6QIP - chains A and B of the 3 polymer chains in the assembly; structure by X-ray diffraction, 2.45 A resolution.

[Chain A]
Protein: Serum albumin
Organism: Homo sapiens
UniProt: P02768 (ALBU_HUMAN); residues 1-585 here correspond to UniProt positions 25-609 (UniProt number = residue number + 24)
Amino-acid sequence (585 residues; row label = number of the first residue in the row):
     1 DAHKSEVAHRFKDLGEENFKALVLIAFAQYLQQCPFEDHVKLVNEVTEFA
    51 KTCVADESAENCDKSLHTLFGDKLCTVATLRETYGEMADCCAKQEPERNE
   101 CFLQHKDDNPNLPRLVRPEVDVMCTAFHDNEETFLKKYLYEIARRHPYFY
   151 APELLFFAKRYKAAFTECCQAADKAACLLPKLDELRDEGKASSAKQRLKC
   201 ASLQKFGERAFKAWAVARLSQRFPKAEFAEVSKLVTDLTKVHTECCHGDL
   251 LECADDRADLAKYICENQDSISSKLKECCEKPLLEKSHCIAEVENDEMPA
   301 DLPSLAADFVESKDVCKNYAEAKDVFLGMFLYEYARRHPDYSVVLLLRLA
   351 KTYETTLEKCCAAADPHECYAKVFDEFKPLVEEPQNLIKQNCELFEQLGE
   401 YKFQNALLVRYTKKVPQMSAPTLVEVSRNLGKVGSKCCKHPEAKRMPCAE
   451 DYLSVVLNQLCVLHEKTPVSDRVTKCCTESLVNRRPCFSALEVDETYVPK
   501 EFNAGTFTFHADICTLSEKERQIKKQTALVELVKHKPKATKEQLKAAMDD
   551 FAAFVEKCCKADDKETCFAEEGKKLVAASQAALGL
Not modelled in the structure: 1-3
Disulfide bonds: Cys-53/Cys-62, Cys-75/Cys-91, Cys-90/Cys-101, Cys-124/Cys-169, Cys-168/Cys-177, Cys-200/Cys-246, Cys-245/Cys-253, Cys-265/Cys-279, Cys-278/Cys-289, Cys-316/Cys-361, Cys-360/Cys-369, Cys-392/Cys-438, Cys-437/Cys-448, Cys-461/Cys-477, Cys-476/Cys-487, Cys-514/Cys-559, Cys-558/Cys-567
Differences from the reference sequence: engineered mutation Met-418 (Val442 in P02768), Ala-420 (Thr444 in P02768), Gly-505 (Glu529 in P02768), Ala-547 (Val571 in P02768)
Ligand contacts: Somapacitan (JG5): Phe-206, Arg-209, Ala-210, Lys-212, Ala-213, Val-216, Phe-228, Ala-229, Ser-232, Asp-324, Val-325, Leu-327, Gly-328, Leu-331, Leu-347, Ala-350, Lys-351, Glu-354, Ser-480, Leu-481, Val-482
Swiss-Prot annotation at these positions:
  - binding site (Cu cation): His-3
  - binding site (Ca(2+)): Glu-6, Asp-13, Glu-244, Asp-249, Glu-252, Asp-255, Asp-259
  - binding site (Zn(2+)): His-67, His-247, Asp-249
  - binding site ((4Z,15Z)-bilirubin IXalpha): Lys-240
  - site: Lys-4 (Not glycated), Lys-20 (Not glycated), Lys-41 (Not glycated), Lys-64 (Not glycated), Lys-73 (Not glycated), Lys-93 (Not glycated), Lys-106 (Not glycated), Lys-136 (Not glycated), Lys-159 (Not glycated), Lys-174 (Not glycated), Lys-181 (Not glycated), Lys-190 (Not glycated), Lys-195 (Not glycated), Lys-199 (Aspirin-acetylated lysine), Lys-205 (Not glycated), Lys-212 (Not glycated), Lys-240 (Not glycated), Lys-262 (Not glycated), Lys-274 (Not glycated), Lys-286 (Not glycated) and 18 more in UniProt
  - modified residue: Ser-5 (Phosphoserine), Ser-58 (Phosphoserine), Ser-65 (Phosphoserine), Thr-83 (Phosphothreonine), Lys-205 (N6-succinyllysine), Ser-273 (Phosphoserine), Ser-419 (Phosphoserine), Thr-422 (Phosphothreonine), Lys-436 (N6-succinyllysine), Ser-489 (Phosphoserine), Lys-519 (N6-succinyllysine), Lys-534 (N6-methyllysine), Lys-564 (N6-succinyllysine)
  - glycosylation: Lys-12 (N-linked (Glc) (glycation) lysine), Lys-51 (N-linked (Glc) (glycation) lysine), Lys-137 (N-linked (Glc) (glycation) lysine), Lys-162 (N-linked (Glc) (glycation) lysine), Lys-199 (N-linked (Glc) (glycation) lysine), Lys-225 (N-linked (Glc) (glycation) lysine), Lys-233 (N-linked (Glc) (glycation) lysine), Lys-276 (N-linked (Glc) (glycation) lysine), Lys-281 (N-linked (Glc) (glycation) lysine), Lys-313 (N-linked (Glc) (glycation) lysine), Lys-317 (N-linked (Glc) (glycation) lysine), Asn-318 (N-linked (GlcNAc...) asparagine), Lys-323 (N-linked (Glc) (glycation) lysine), Lys-351 (N-linked (Glc) (glycation) lysine), Lys-378 (N-linked (Glc) (glycation) lysine), Lys-413 (N-linked (Glc) (glycation) lysine), Lys-439 (N-linked (Glc) (glycation) lysine), Lys-444 (N-linked (Glc) (glycation) lysine), Asp-494 (N-linked (GlcNAc...) asparagine), Lys-525 (N-linked (Glc) (glycation) lysine) and 4 more in UniProt

[Chain B]
Protein: IgG receptor FcRn large subunit p51
Organism: Homo sapiens
UniProt: P55899 (FCGRN_HUMAN); residues 1-274 here correspond to UniProt positions 24-297 (UniProt number = residue number + 23)
Amino-acid sequence (274 residues; numbered 1 to 274; the number before each row is that of its first residue):
     1 AESHLSLLYHLTAVSSPAPGTPAFWVSGWLGPQQYLSYNSLRGEAEPCGA
    51 WVWENQVSWYWEKETTDLRIKEKLFLEAFKALGGKGPYTLQGLLGCELGP
   101 DNTSVPTAKFALNGEEFMNFDLKQGTWGGDWPEALAISQRWQQQDKAANK
   151 ELTFLLFSCPHRLREHLERGRGNLEWKEPPSMRLKARPSSPGFSVLTCSA
   201 FSFYPPELQLRFLRNGLAAGTGQGDFGPNSDGSFHASSSLTVKSGDEHHY
   251 CCIVQHAGLAQPLRVELESPAKSS
Not modelled in the structure: 1-2, 270-274
Disulfide bonds: Cys-96/Cys-159, Cys-198/Cys-252
Covalently attached groups: cysteine (CYS) linked to Cys-48
Ligand contacts: cysteine (CYS): Gln-34, Ser-37, Glu-46, Pro-47
Swiss-Prot annotation at these positions:
  - region: Glu-268 to Ser-274 (Connecting peptide)
  - glycosylation: Asn-102 (N-linked (GlcNAc...) asparagine)

[Chain A / chain B interface]
Contacting residue pairs - 56 pairs, chain A then chain B:
  Arg-81(A) / Asn-149(B)
  Arg-81(A) / Leu-152(B)
  Arg-81(A) / Thr-153(B)  hydrogen bond
  Arg-81(A) / Leu-156(B)
  Arg-81(A) / Phe-157(B)
  Glu-82(A) / Leu-156(B)
  Glu-82(A) / Phe-157(B)
  Glu-82(A) / His-161(B)
  Thr-83(A) / Phe-157(B)
  Gly-85(A) / Phe-157(B)
  Glu-86(A) / Lys-150(B)  salt bridge
  Glu-86(A) / Thr-153(B)
  Asp-89(A) / Asn-149(B)
  Asn-109(A) / Ser-58(B)  hydrogen bond (side chain-backbone)
  Asn-109(A) / Trp-59(B)
  Asn-111(A) / Val-57(B)
  Asn-111(A) / Glu-165(B)
  Asn-111(A) / Arg-169(B)  hydrogen bond
  Met-418(A) / Trp-59(B)  hydrophobic
  Met-418(A) / Glu-62(B)
  Ser-419(A) / Trp-61(B)
  Ser-419(A) / Glu-62(B)  hydrogen bond (backbone-side chain)
  Pro-421(A) / Gln-56(B)
  Pro-421(A) / Val-57(B)
  Pro-421(A) / Ser-58(B)
  Thr-422(A) / Ser-58(B)
  Thr-422(A) / Trp-59(B)  hydrogen bond (side chain-backbone)
  Thr-422(A) / Glu-62(B)  hydrogen bond
  Glu-425(A) / Ser-58(B)  hydrogen bond
  Leu-463(A) / Trp-59(B)
  His-464(A) / Trp-59(B)
  Thr-467(A) / Trp-59(B)
  Thr-467(A) / Glu-62(B)
  Thr-467(A) / Lys-63(B)
  Thr-467(A) / Thr-66(B)
  Pro-468(A) / Arg-69(B)
  Val-469(A) / Glu-62(B)
  Tyr-497(A) / Arg-42(B)  hydrogen bond
  Tyr-497(A) / Glu-44(B)
  Val-498(A) / Arg-42(B)  hydrogen bond (backbone-side chain)
  Pro-499(A) / Arg-42(B)
  Lys-500(A) / Arg-42(B)
  Thr-506(A) / Trp-53(B)
  Phe-507(A) / Trp-53(B)  hydrophobic
  Thr-508(A) / Gly-49(B)
  Thr-508(A) / Ala-50(B)
  Thr-508(A) / Trp-53(B)  hydrogen bond (backbone-side chain)
  Phe-509(A) / Trp-53(B)
  His-510(A) / Asn-173(B)
  His-510(A) / Trp-176(B)
  Lys-524(A) / Trp-53(B)  hydrogen bond (side chain-backbone)
  Thr-527(A) / Val-52(B)
  Thr-527(A) / Trp-53(B)
  Ala-528(A) / Trp-53(B)
  Glu-531(A) / Val-52(B)
  Glu-565(A) / Trp-176(B)
Also at the interface, not in a pair above, chain A (37 interface residues in all): Tyr-84, Gln-417, Leu-460, Asp-512, Ile-523
Also at the interface, not in a pair above, chain B (31 interface residues in all): Glu-46, Asn-55, Lys-146, Gly-172, Glu-178

[Overview]
37 residues of chain A and 31 residues of chain B are in contact; the contacts include 11 hydrogen bonds and 1
salt bridge. Among the polar pairs are Glu-86(A)/Lys-150(B), Arg-81(A)/Thr-153(B) and Asn-109(A)/Ser-58(B).
Ligands of chain A: Somapacitan. Chain B binds cysteine.
Here chain A is Serum albumin and chain B is IgG receptor FcRn large subunit p51, both from Homo sapiens.
Entry 6QIP (Ternary complex of FcRn ectodomain, FcRn binding optimised human serum albumin and the
albumin-biniding side chain ...) was determined by X-ray diffraction, deposited together with 6QIO.
